PDB entry 4Q0R | X-ray diffraction, 2.75 A resolution | chains A and D

[Chain A]
Protein: DNA repair protein RAD2
From: Saccharomyces cerevisiae
Notes: EC 3.1.-.-; fragment: enzyme catalytic core
Reference sequence: P07276 (RAD2_YEAST); the construct lacks a stretch of the UniProt sequence and is renumbered around it, so the offset changes along the chain: 2-92 = UniProt 2-92; 713-731 = UniProt 93-111; 732-986 = UniProt 732-986
Amino-acid sequence (367 residues; numbered 0 to 986; 620 numbers in that range are skipped by the numbering (no residue carries them; nothing is unmodelled there); the number before each row is that of its first residue; numbering starts at 0):
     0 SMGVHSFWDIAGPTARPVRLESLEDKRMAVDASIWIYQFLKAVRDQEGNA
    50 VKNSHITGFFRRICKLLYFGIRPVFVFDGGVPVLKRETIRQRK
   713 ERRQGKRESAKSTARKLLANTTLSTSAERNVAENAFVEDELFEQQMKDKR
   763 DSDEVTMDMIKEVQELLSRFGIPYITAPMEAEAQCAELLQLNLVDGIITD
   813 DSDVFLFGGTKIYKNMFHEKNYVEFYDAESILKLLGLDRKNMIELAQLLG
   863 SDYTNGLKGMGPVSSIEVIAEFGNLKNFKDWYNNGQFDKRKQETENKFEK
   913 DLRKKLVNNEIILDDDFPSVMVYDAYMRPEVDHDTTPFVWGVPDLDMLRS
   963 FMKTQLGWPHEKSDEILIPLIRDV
Disordered / not traced: 0, 39-52, 713-767, 983-986
Sequence notes: expression tag (0-1)
Modified residues: Mse-1, Mse-27, Mse-769, Mse-771, Mse-791, Mse-828, Mse-854, Mse-872, Mse-933, Mse-939, Mse-959, Mse-964 (selenomethionine; parent Met); Mse-758 (selenomethionine)
Curated features (UniProtKB/Swiss-Prot):
  - binding site (Mg(2+)): Asp-30, Asp-77, Glu-792, Glu-794, Asp-813, Asp-815, Asp-864
Reported in the primary citation:
  - mutagenesis - Y36A, K916A: unchanged catalytic activity
  - mutagenesis - Q37A, R60A, R61A, K909A, K909A/K916A: decreased catalytic activity
  - mutagenesis - N920A: increased catalytic activity

[Chain D]
Molecule: 15-nt DNA strand
Sequence (15 nucleotides; row label = number of the first residue in the row):
     3 CTGAGTCAGAGCAAA
Disordered / not traced: 3-6, 11-17

[Chain A / chain D interface]
Pairs across the interface - 9 pairs, chain A then chain D:
  Gly-871(A) / DT8(D)  sugar contact
  Gly-871(A) / DC9(D)  hydrogen bond to the phosphate
  Mse-872(A) / DC9(D)  phosphate contact
  Gly-873(A) / DT8(D)  hydrogen bond to the phosphate
  Pro-874(A) / DT8(D)  phosphate contact
  Val-875(A) / DG7(D)  phosphate contact
  Val-875(A) / DT8(D)  hydrogen bond to the phosphate
  Ser-876(A) / DG7(D)  hydrogen bond to the phosphate
  Ser-876(A) / DT8(D)  hydrogen bond to the phosphate
Other interface residues (no listed pair), chain A (9 interface residues in all): Leu-869, Lys-870, Lys-917

[Summary]
9 residues of chain A face 3 of chain D across their interface; the contacts include 5 hydrogen bonds. Among
the polar pairs are Gly-871(A)/DC9(D), Gly-873(A)/DT8(D) and Val-875(A)/DT8(D). The paper reports that Q37A,
R60A and R61A of chain A, among others, reduce catalytic activity; N920A of chain A increases catalytic
activity; 8 substitutions were tested in all.
Here chain A is DNA repair protein RAD2 (Saccharomyces cerevisiae) and chain D is a 15-nt DNA strand. Entry
4Q0R (The catalytic core of Rad2 (complex I)) was determined by X-ray diffraction together with 4Q0W, 4Q0Z and
4Q10 from the same study.
